Entry 8H6U (X-ray diffraction, 2.78 A resolution); this record covers chains A and D of the 4 polymer chains in the assembly.

== Chain A (and D) ==
Protein: Presilphiperfolan-8-beta-ol synthase
Organism: Botrytis cinerea
Notes: EC 4.2.3.74; chain D of this document is another copy of the same molecule, construct and numbering; everything in this record applies to it too
Reference sequence: Q6WP50 (BOT2_BOTFU); residues 1-360 here correspond to UniProt positions 40-399 (UniProt number = residue number + 39)
Sequence (366 residues; each row starts with the number of its first residue; numbers below 1 keep their minus sign (Gly-5 is residue -5)):
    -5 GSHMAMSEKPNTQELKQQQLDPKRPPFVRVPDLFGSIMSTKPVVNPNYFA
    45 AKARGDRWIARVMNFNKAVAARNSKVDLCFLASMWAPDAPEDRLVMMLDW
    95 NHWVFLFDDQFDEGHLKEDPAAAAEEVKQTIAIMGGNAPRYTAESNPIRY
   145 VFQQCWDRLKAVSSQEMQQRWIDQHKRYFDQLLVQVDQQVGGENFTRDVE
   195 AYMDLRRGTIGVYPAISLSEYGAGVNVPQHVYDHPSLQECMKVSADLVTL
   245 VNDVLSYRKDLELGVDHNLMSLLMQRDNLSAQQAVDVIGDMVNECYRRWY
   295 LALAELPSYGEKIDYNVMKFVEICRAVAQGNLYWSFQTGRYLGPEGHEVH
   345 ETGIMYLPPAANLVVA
Not modelled in the structure: -5 to 17, 356-360 (chain D: -5 to 17, 355-360)
Differences from the reference sequence: expression tag (-5 to 0)
Ion coordination: Mg2+ site 1: Asp102, Asp106 (together with pyrophosphate); Mg2+ site 2: Asp106 (together with pyrophosphate); Mg2+ site 3: Asn246, Ser250 (together with pyrophosphate)
Small-molecule neighbours:
  - N-benzyl-N,N-diethylethanaminium (BTM): Leu75, Trp79, Trp94, Val98, Phe99, Asp102, Thr203, Ile204, Gly205, Val206, Ala209, Val242, Asn246, Val321, Asn325, Tyr335
  - pyrophosphate (POP): Phe99, Asp102, Asp106, Arg200, Thr203, Ile204, Asn246, Ser250, Lys253, Arg334, Tyr335
Swiss-Prot annotation at these positions:
  - motif: Asp102 to Asp106 (DDXXD motif)
  - binding site (Mg(2+)): Asp102, Asn246, Ser250
  - binding site ((2E,6E)-farnesyl diphosphate): Arg334, Tyr335

== Chain A / chain D interface ==
Contacting residue pairs - 14 pairs, chain A then chain D:
  Val38(A) with Phe43(D), hydrophobic
  Tyr42(A) with Phe43(D)
  Phe43(A) with Val38(D), hydrophobic; Tyr42(D); Phe74(D), hydrophobic
  Ala47(A) with His341(D)
  Arg48(A) with His341(D)
  Arg51(A) with Glu342(D), salt bridge
  Lys61(A) with Glu339(D), salt bridge
  Ala65(A) with Lys69(D)
  Lys69(A) with Ser68(D)
  Phe74(A) with Phe43(D), hydrophobic
  His341(A) with Ala47(D)
  Glu342(A) with Arg51(D), salt bridge
Other interface residues (no listed pair), chain A (13 interface residues in all): Gln331
Other interface residues (no listed pair), chain D (13 interface residues in all): Arg48, Gln331

== In short ==
The chain A/chain D interface involves 13 residues from each chain; the contacts include 3 salt bridges. Polar
contacts include Arg51(A)-Glu342(D) and Lys61(A)-Glu339(D). Ligands of chain A: pyrophosphate and
N-benzyl-N,N-diethylethanaminium. UniProt lists 3 Mg2+-binding residues and (2E,6E)-farnesyl
diphosphate-binding residues Arg334(A) and Tyr335(A) on chain A.
Both chains are Presilphiperfolan-8-beta-ol synthase (Botrytis cinerea). Entry 8H6U (Class I sesquiterpene
synthase BCBOT2 (complex)) was determined by X-ray diffraction together with 8H6Q and 8H72 from the same
study.
